9NA8 - chains A and E of the 4 polymer chains in the assembly; structure by electron microscopy, 3.50 A resolution.

Chain A:
Protein: AUGMIN subunit 1
Source organism: Arabidopsis thaliana
Reference sequence: F4IK01 (AUG1_ARATH); aligned to UniProt positions 1-298 over residues 1-298 (the alignment contains insertions or deletions, so no single offset holds)
Amino-acid sequence (298 residues; numbered 1 to 298; the number before each row is that of its first residue):
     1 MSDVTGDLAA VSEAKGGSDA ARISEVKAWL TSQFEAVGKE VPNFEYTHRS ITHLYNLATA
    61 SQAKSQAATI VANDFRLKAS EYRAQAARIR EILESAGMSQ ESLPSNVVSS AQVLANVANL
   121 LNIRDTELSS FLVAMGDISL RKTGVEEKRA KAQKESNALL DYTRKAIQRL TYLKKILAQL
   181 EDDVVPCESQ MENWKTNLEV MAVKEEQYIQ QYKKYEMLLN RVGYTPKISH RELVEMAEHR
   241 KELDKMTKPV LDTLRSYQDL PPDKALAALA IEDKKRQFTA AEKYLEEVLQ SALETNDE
Unresolved in the structure: 1-18, 207-298
UniProt features mapped onto this chain:
  - modified residue: Ser-2 (N-acetylserine)

Chain E:
Protein: AUGMIN subunit 5, Green fluorescent protein
Source organism: Arabidopsis thaliana
Reference sequence: chimeric construct of Q9FMB4, P42212: residues 1-796 from Q9FMB4 (AUG5_ARATH) positions 1-796 (same numbers); residues 804-1040 from P42212 positions 2-238 (UniProt number = residue number - 802)
Amino-acid sequence (1040 residues; row label = number of the first residue in the row):
     1 MQSLSSSAPT PEAILEWLQK EMGYRQLGPY NGSSKSHVPS IDAIRKICRG NMIPIWNFLI
    61 NRVKSEKTVE RIRRNITVHG GSSNASIGSS VNPGKEESKS KGRRKDKTVT GESSSYAEDR
   121 EAALQERELA AKEVERLRNI VRRQRKDLKA RMLEVSREEA ERKRMLDERA NYRHKQALLE
   181 AYDQQCDEAT RIFAEYHKRL QVYVNQANDA QRSVNSSNEV LSSLSANSER EAVYSTVKGT
   241 KSADDVILME TTRERNIRIV CDLLASRMIE RIRNSFPAYE GNGICSLPEL ETAKLGFEYD
   301 GEITDEMKTV IVNSLRGPPL LLQAIAAYTL RIKTLISREM EKIDVRADAE MLRYKFENNR
   361 VTDNSSSDVS SPLSYQFNGN GKIGTDTHFQ GSNNQLLERQ KAHVQQFLAT EDALNKAAEA
   421 RDLCHKFINR LHGSADTATH SFVGGTTQSG SNLRQFELDV WGKEREAAGL RASLNTLLSE
   481 IQRLNKLCAE RKEAEDSLKK KWKKIEEFDA RRSELETIYT TLLKANMDAV AFWNQQPLAA
   541 REYASATVIP ASEVVVDISN SAKDFIEKEV SAFFQSPDNS LYMLPATPQG LLESMGANGS
   601 TGPEAVAYAE KNAALLTARA GARDPSAIPS ICRISAALQY PAGLEGSDAS LASVLESLEF
   661 CLRVRGSEAC VLEDLAKAID LVHIRQDLVE SGHSLLDHAF RAQQKYERTT NYCLDLASEQ
   721 ENTISDQWLP ELRTAVQNAQ ASSEHCKYVR GLLDEWWEQP ASTVVDWVTV DGQSVAAWQN
   781 HVKQLLAFYD KESLRTGAGA GMVSKGEELF TGVVPILVEL DGDVNGHKFS VSGEGEGDAT
   841 YGKLTLKFIC TTGKLPVPWP TLVTTFTYGV QCFSRYPDHM KQHDFFKSAM PEGYVQERTI
   901 FFKDDGNYKT RAEVKFEGDT LVNRIELKGI DFKEDGNILG HKLEYNYNSH NVYIMADKQK
   961 NGIKVNFKIR HNIEDGSVQL ADHYQQNTPI GDGPVLLPDN HYLSTQSALS KDPNEKRDHM
  1021 VLLEFVTAAG ITHGMDELYK
Unresolved in the structure: 1-118, 203-548, 592-621, 739-1040
Sequence notes: linker (797-803); conflict Thr-867 (Ser65 in P42212)
UniProt features mapped onto this chain:
  - modified residue: Tyr-868 (Z: -2,3-didehydrotyrosine)

Interface between chain A and chain E:
Residue-residue contacts (34):
  Ala-63(A) with His-683(E)
  Lys-64(A) with Asp-680(E); His-683(E); Asp-687(E), salt bridge
  Ala-67(A) with Asp-680(E)
  Val-71(A) with Ala-676(E), hydrophobic
  Asp-74(A) with Arg-633(E), salt bridge; Leu-675(E)
  Phe-75(A) with Ala-676(E), hydrophobic; Lys-677(E)
  Lys-78(A) with Leu-672(E), hydrogen bond (side chain-backbone)
  Tyr-82(A) with Leu-672(E)
  Leu-121(A) with Glu-673(E)
  Arg-124(A) with Leu-672(E)
  Asp-125(A) with Glu-668(E)
  Leu-128(A) with Glu-159(E)
  Ser-129(A) with Glu-668(E)
  Leu-132(A) with Met-152(E); Val-155(E), hydrophobic
  Val-133(A) with Glu-668(E)
  Gly-136(A) with Leu-148(E)
  Asp-137(A) with Met-152(E); Arg-665(E); Gly-666(E); Ser-667(E)
  Ser-139(A) with Arg-145(E)
  Leu-140(A) with Arg-145(E); Lys-149(E); Val-664(E); Arg-665(E)
  Arg-141(A) with Arg-665(E)
  Thr-143(A) with Arg-145(E)
  Gly-144(A) with Arg-145(E)
  Glu-147(A) with Arg-138(E)
Interface residues without a listed pair, chain A (25 interface residues in all): Ala-60, Glu-81
Interface residues without a listed pair, chain E (26 interface residues in all): Lys-163, Ser-630, Ile-634, Ala-669, Cys-670

Summary:
25 residues of chain A face 26 of chain E across their interface, with 1 hydrogen bond and 2 salt bridges.
Polar contacts include Lys-64(A)/Asp-687(E), Asp-74(A)/Arg-633(E) and Lys-78(A)/Leu-672(E).
Here chain A is AUGMIN subunit 1 and chain E is AUGMIN subunit 5, Green fluorescent protein, both from
Arabidopsis thaliana. Entry 9NA8 (Augmin1345 Extended-body) was determined by electron microscopy, deposited
together with 9NA9, 9NBA, 9NBB and 9NBD.
